2B4T - chains P and R of the 4 polymer chains in the assembly; structure by X-ray diffraction, 2.50 A resolution.

== Chain P (and R) ==
Name: glyceraldehyde-3-phosphate dehydrogenase
From: Plasmodium falciparum
Notes: EC 1.2.1.12; chain R of this document is another copy of the same molecule, construct and numbering; everything in this record applies to it too
UniProtKB: Q8T6B1 (Q8T6B1_PLAFA); residue numbers follow UniProt; this construct covers 1-337
Sequence (345 residues; numbered -7 to 337; the number before each row is that of its first residue; numbers below 1 keep their minus sign (Met-7 is residue -7)):
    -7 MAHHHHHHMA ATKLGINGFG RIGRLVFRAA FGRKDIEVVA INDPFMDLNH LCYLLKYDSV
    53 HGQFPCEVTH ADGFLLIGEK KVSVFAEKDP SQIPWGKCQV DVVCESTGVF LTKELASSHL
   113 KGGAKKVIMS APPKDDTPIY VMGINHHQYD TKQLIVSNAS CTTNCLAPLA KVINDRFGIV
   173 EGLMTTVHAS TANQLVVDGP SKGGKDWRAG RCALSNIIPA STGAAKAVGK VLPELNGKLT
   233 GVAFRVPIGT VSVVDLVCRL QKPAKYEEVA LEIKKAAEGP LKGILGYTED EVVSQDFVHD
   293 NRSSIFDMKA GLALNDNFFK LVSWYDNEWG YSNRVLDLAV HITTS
Unresolved in the structure: -7 to 3, 337
Construct notes: cloning artifact (-7 to -6); expression tag (-5 to 0); engineered mutation Ala3 (Val in Q8T6B1), Thr336 (Asn in Q8T6B1), Ser337 (Asn in Q8T6B1)
Small-molecule neighbours:
  - 4-(2-aminoethyl)benzenesulfonyl fluoride (AES): Thr99, Thr183, Ala184, Asn185, Arg237
  - NAD (nicotinamide-adenine-dinucleotide): Asn9, Gly10, Phe11, Gly12, Arg13, Ile14, Asn34, Asp35, Pro36, Phe37, Met38, Glu79, Lys80, Ser98, Thr99, Gly100, Phe102, Ser122, Ala123, Cys153, His180, Thr183, Ala184, Asn319, Glu320, Tyr323

== How chain P and chain R interact ==
Contacting residue pairs - 12 pairs, chain P then chain R:
  Tyr45(P) with Glu283(R), hydrogen bond (side chain-backbone)
  Lys48(P) with Asp282(R), salt bridge
  Tyr49(P) with Asp282(R), hydrogen bond; Asp288(R)
  Ser51(P) with Gln287(R), hydrogen bond (backbone-side chain)
  Gln55(P) with Asp288(R), hydrogen bond (side chain-backbone)
  Asp282(P) with Lys48(R), salt bridge; Tyr49(R), hydrogen bond
  Glu283(P) with Tyr45(R), hydrogen bond (backbone-side chain)
  Gln287(P) with Ser51(R), hydrogen bond (side chain-backbone)
  Asp288(P) with Tyr49(R); Gln55(R), hydrogen bond (backbone-side chain)
Other interface residues (no listed pair), chain P (13 interface residues in all): Asp50, Thr280, Val284, Val285
Other interface residues (no listed pair), chain R (11 interface residues in all): Asp50, Val284

== Overview ==
13 residues of chain P and 11 residues of chain R are in contact, with 8 hydrogen bonds and 2 salt bridges.
Polar pairs include Lys48(P)-Asp282(R), Tyr45(P)-Glu283(R) and Tyr49(P)-Asp282(R). Ligands of chain P: NAD and
4-(2-aminoethyl)benzenesulfonyl fluoride.
Both chains are glyceraldehyde-3-phosphate dehydrogenase (Plasmodium falciparum). Entry 2B4T (Crystal
structure of glyceraldehyde-3-phosphate dehydrogenase from Plasmodium falciparum at 2.25 Angstrom resolution
reveals intriguing extra electron ...) was determined by X-ray diffraction (same publication as 2B4R).
